Entry 9FGQ (electron microscopy, 2.50 A resolution); this record covers chains C and I of the 12 polymer chains in the assembly.

# Chain C
Protein: Histone H2A type 2-A
From: Homo sapiens
UniProt: Q6FI13 (H2A2A_HUMAN); residues 0-129 here correspond to UniProt positions 1-130 (UniProt number = residue number + 1)
Sequence (130 residues; each row starts with the number of its first residue; numbering starts at 0):
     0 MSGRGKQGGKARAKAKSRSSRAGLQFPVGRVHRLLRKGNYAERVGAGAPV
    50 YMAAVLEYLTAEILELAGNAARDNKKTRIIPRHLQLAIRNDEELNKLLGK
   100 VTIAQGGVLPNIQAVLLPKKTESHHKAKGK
Not modelled in the structure: 0-10, 118-129

# Chain I
Molecule: 211-nt DNA strand
From: Homo sapiens
Sequence (211 nucleotides; each row starts with the number of its first residue; numbers below 1 keep their minus sign (DA-105 is residue -105)):
  -105 ATCTTAGCGCGGTGAGTTCAAATACCCGGCAAATCGAGAATCCCGGTGCC
   -55 GAGGCCGCTCAATTGGTCGTAGACAGCTCTAGCACCGCTTAAACGCACGT
    -5 ACGCGCTGTCCCCCGCGTTTTAACCGCCAAGGGGATTACTCCCTAGTCTC
    45 CAGGCACGTGTCAGATATATACATCCGATTTGCCGGGTATTTGAACTCAC
    95 CGCGCTAAGAT
Not modelled in the structure: -105 to -60, 73-105

# How chain C and chain I interact
Pairs across the interface - 14 pairs, chain C then chain I:
  Arg11(C) - DT-42(I)  sugar contact
  Arg11(C) - DG-41(I)  hydrogen bond to the phosphate
  Ala12(C) - DG-41(I)  phosphate contact
  Lys13(C) - DT-42(I)  phosphate contact
  Ala14(C) - DT-43(I)  phosphate contact
  Ala14(C) - DT-42(I)  phosphate contact
  Lys15(C) - DT-43(I)  phosphate contact
  Lys15(C) - DT-42(I)  hydrogen bond to the phosphate
  Ser16(C) - DT-43(I)  phosphate contact
  Arg17(C) - DT-43(I)  salt bridge to the phosphate
  Arg20(C) - DT-42(I)  salt bridge to the phosphate
  Arg32(C) - DA-44(I)  salt bridge to the phosphate
  Arg42(C) - DA-35(I)  sugar contact
  Arg77(C) - DA-54(I)  sugar contact
Other interface residues (no listed pair), chain C (13 interface residues in all): Gly28, Arg29

# Overview
13 residues of chain C face 6 of chain I across their interface; the contacts include 2 hydrogen bonds and 3
salt bridges. Polar pairs include Arg11(C)-DG-41(I), Lys15(C)-DT-42(I) and Arg17(C)-DT-43(I).
Chain C is Histone H2A type 2-A and chain I is a 211-nt DNA strand, both from Homo sapiens; the structure,
Structure of human APC3loop 375-381 bound to the NCP, was determined by electron microscopy (same publication
as 9FH9).
